PDB entry 7C8I | X-ray diffraction, 2.50 A resolution | chains E and F of the 8 polymer chains in the assembly

# Chain E (and F)
Molecule: Xylulose-5-phosphate/fructose-6-phosphate phosphoketolase
Source organism: Bifidobacterium longum
Notes: EC 4.1.2.22; chain F of this document is another copy of the same molecule, construct and numbering; everything in this record applies to it too
UniProtKB: Q6R2Q7 (Q6R2Q7_BIFLN); residues 1-825 here = UniProt positions 1-825
Sequence (831 residues; numbered 1 to 831; the number before each row is that of its first residue):
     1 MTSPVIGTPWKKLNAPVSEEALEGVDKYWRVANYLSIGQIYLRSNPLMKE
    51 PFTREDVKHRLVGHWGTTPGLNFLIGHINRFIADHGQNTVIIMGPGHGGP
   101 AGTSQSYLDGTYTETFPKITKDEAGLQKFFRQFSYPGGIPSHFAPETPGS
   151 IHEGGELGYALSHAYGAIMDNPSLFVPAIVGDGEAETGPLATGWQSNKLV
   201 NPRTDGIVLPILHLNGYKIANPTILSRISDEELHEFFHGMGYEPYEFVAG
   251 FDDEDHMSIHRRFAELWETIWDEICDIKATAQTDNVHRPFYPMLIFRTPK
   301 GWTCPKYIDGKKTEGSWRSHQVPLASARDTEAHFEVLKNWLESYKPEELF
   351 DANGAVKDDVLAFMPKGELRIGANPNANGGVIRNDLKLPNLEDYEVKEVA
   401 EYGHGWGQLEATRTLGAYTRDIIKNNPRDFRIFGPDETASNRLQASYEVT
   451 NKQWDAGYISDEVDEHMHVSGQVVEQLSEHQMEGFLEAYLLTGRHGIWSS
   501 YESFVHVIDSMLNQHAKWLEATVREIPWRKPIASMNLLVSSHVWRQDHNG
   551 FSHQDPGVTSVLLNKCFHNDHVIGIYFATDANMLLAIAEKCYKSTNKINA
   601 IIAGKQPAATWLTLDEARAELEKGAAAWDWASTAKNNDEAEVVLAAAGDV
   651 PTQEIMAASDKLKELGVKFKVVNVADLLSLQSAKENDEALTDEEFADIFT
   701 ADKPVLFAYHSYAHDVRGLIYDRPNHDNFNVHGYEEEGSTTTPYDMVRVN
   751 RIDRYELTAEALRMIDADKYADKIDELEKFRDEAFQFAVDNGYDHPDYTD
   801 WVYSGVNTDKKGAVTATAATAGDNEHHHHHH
Not modelled in the structure: 1, 811-831
Construct notes: expression tag (826-831)
Ion coordination: Ca2+: Asp182, Asn215, Tyr217 (together with thiamine diphosphate)
Residues lining bound ligands:
  - phosphoenolpyruvate (PEP), molecule 1: His64, Ile219, His320, Gln321
  - phosphoenolpyruvate (PEP), molecule 2: Ser440, Arg442, Tyr501, His548, Asn549, Lys605
  - thiamine diphosphate (TPP), molecule 1: Thr67, Pro95, His97, Gly155, Glu156, Leu157, Gly181, Asp182, Gly183, Glu184, His213, Asn215, Tyr217, Lys218, Ile219, Thr223, Lys300, His320
  - thiamine diphosphate (TPP), molecule 2: Pro435, Asp436, Glu437, Leu477, Glu479, Tyr501, Phe504, Val507, His553

# Interface between chain E and chain F
Contacting residue pairs (247):
  His59(E) with Asn791(F), hydrogen bond (side chain-backbone); Tyr793(F)
  Arg60(E) with Arg545(F); Asp547(F), salt bridge; Thr741(F), hydrogen bond (side chain-backbone)
  Val62(E) with His548(F); Thr740(F)
  His64(E) with Asn549(F)
  Arg131(E) with Asp790(F)
  Ser134(E) with Thr740(F)
  Tyr135(E) with Thr740(F); Ala788(F); Val789(F), hydrogen bond (side chain-backbone); Asp790(F); Asn791(F); Gly792(F), hydrogen bond (side chain-backbone)
  Pro136(E) with Thr741(F); Thr742(F); Ala788(F); Val789(F)
  Ile139(E) with Thr740(F)
  Pro140(E) with Thr740(F)
  Ser141(E) with His548(F); Asn549(F), hydrogen bond (side chain-backbone); Thr740(F)
  His142(E) with Asn549(F); His553(F)
  Glu153(E) with Ser552(F), hydrogen bond
  Gly155(E) with Phe504(F); Ser552(F); His553(F)
  Glu156(E) with Phe504(F); Val507(F)
  Gly183(E) with Leu477(F)
  Glu186(E) with Thr192(F), hydrogen bond (backbone-side chain); Gln476(F), hydrogen bond (backbone-side chain); Leu477(F), hydrogen bond (side chain-backbone); Ser478(F)
  Thr187(E) with Leu477(F), hydrogen bond (backbone-backbone)
  Gly188(E) with Gly188(F); Pro189(F); Thr192(F)
  Ala191(E) with Ala191(F), hydrophobic; Thr192(F)
  Thr192(E) with Glu186(F), hydrogen bond (side chain-backbone); Thr187(F); Gly188(F); Ala191(F)
  Gln195(E) with Phe236(F)
  Lys198(E) with Ile224(F); Ile228(F)
  Tyr217(E) with Ile459(F); Val463(F)
  Lys218(E) with Asp436(F); Leu477(F)
  Ile219(E) with Asp436(F), hydrogen bond (backbone-side chain); Tyr501(F)
  Ala220(E) with Asp436(F), hydrogen bond (backbone-side chain); Lys452(F), hydrogen bond (backbone-side chain)
  Asn221(E) with Asp436(F), hydrogen bond; Lys452(F), hydrogen bond; Glu475(F), hydrogen bond
  Pro222(E) with Trp454(F); Met467(F), hydrophobic
  Thr223(E) with Trp454(F)
  Ile224(E) with Lys198(F); Trp454(F)
  Arg227(E) with Trp454(F); Ala456(F); Gly457(F), hydrogen bond (side chain-backbone); Tyr458(F); Ile459(F); Val463(F); Asp464(F), salt bridge
  Ile228(E) with Lys198(F); Arg288(F)
  Glu232(E) with His238(F); Gly239(F); Gly241(F); Arg288(F), salt bridge; Phe290(F)
  Glu235(E) with Glu235(F); His238(F), salt bridge; Gly239(F)
  Phe236(E) with Gln195(F); Phe236(F), hydrophobic; Gly239(F); Met240(F), hydrophobic
  His238(E) with Glu235(F), salt bridge
  Gly239(E) with Glu232(F); Glu235(F)
  Met240(E) with Phe236(F), hydrophobic
  Gly241(E) with Glu232(F)
  Arg288(E) with Ile228(F); Glu232(F), salt bridge
  Phe290(E) with Glu232(F)
  Tyr307(E) with Glu462(F), hydrogen bond
  Lys312(E) with Glu462(F); Val463(F)
  Gly315(E) with Val463(F)
  Ser316(E) with Val463(F)
  Trp317(E) with Val463(F), hydrogen bond (side chain-backbone); Glu465(F)
  Arg318(E) with Glu462(F); Glu465(F), salt bridge
  Asp436(E) with Lys218(F); Ile219(F), hydrogen bond (side chain-backbone); Ala220(F), hydrogen bond (side chain-backbone); Asn221(F), hydrogen bond
  Lys452(E) with Ala220(F), hydrogen bond (side chain-backbone); Asn221(F), hydrogen bond
  Trp454(E) with Pro222(F); Thr223(F); Ile224(F), hydrophobic
  Ala456(E) with Arg227(F)
  Gly457(E) with Arg227(F), hydrogen bond (backbone-backbone)
  Ile459(E) with Tyr217(F); Arg227(F)
  Glu462(E) with Tyr307(F), hydrogen bond; Lys312(F); Arg318(F), hydrogen bond (backbone-side chain)
  Val463(E) with Tyr217(F); Arg227(F); Gly315(F); Ser316(F); Trp317(F), hydrogen bond (backbone-side chain)
  Asp464(E) with Arg227(F), salt bridge
  Glu465(E) with Trp317(F); Arg318(F), salt bridge
  Met467(E) with Pro222(F)
  Glu475(E) with Asn221(F), hydrogen bond
  Gln476(E) with Glu186(F), hydrogen bond (side chain-backbone)
  Leu477(E) with Leu157(F), hydrophobic; Gly183(F); Glu186(F), hydrogen bond (backbone-side chain); Thr187(F), hydrogen bond (backbone-backbone); Lys218(F)
  Ser478(E) with Glu186(F); Gly188(F)
  His480(E) with His480(F)
  Tyr501(E) with Ile219(F)
  Phe504(E) with Gly155(F); Glu156(F)
  His506(E) with Ser510(F); Asn513(F)
  Val507(E) with Glu156(F); Val507(F); Ser510(F)
  Asp509(E) with Asp509(F)
  Ser510(E) with His506(F); Val507(F)
  Asn513(E) with His506(F); Asp555(F), hydrogen bond
  Gln514(E) with Ser552(F), hydrogen bond (side chain-backbone)
  Lys517(E) with Phe551(F); Gln554(F), hydrogen bond (side chain-backbone); Tyr734(F); Glu736(F), salt bridge
  Glu520(E) with Phe551(F); Glu736(F)
  Arg524(E) with Glu736(F), hydrogen bond (side chain-backbone); Glu737(F), salt bridge
  Arg545(E) with Arg60(F)
  Asp547(E) with Arg60(F), salt bridge
  His548(E) with Val62(F); Ser141(F)
  Asn549(E) with His64(F); Ser141(F); His142(F), hydrogen bond (backbone-side chain)
  Phe551(E) with Lys517(F); Glu520(F)
  Ser552(E) with Glu153(F), hydrogen bond; Gly155(F); Gln514(F), hydrogen bond (backbone-side chain)
  His553(E) with His142(F); Gly155(F)
  Gln554(E) with Lys517(F), hydrogen bond (backbone-side chain)
  Asp555(E) with Asn513(F); Lys565(F), salt bridge
  Gly557(E) with Asn564(F)
  Ser560(E) with Asn564(F), hydrogen bond
  Val561(E) with Val561(F), hydrophobic
  Leu563(E) with His714(F)
  Asn564(E) with Ser560(F), hydrogen bond; Tyr712(F); Glu736(F)
  Lys565(E) with Asp555(F), salt bridge; Tyr712(F), hydrogen bond; Glu736(F), salt bridge
  Phe567(E) with Tyr712(F), hydrophobic; Glu735(F); Glu736(F)
  His568(E) with Glu735(F); Glu737(F), salt bridge
  Glu685(E) with Arg717(F), salt bridge
  Tyr712(E) with Asn564(F), hydrogen bond (side chain-backbone); Lys565(F), hydrogen bond; Phe567(F), hydrophobic
  His714(E) with Leu563(F); His714(F); Asp715(F), hydrogen bond (side chain-backbone); Gly718(F); Leu719(F)
  Asp715(E) with His714(F), hydrogen bond (backbone-side chain)
  Arg717(E) with Glu685(F), salt bridge; Tyr721(F), hydrogen bond
  Gly718(E) with His714(F); Arg717(F); Gly718(F)
  Leu719(E) with His714(F)
  Tyr721(E) with Arg717(F), hydrogen bond
  His726(E) with Asp727(F), salt bridge
  Asp727(E) with His726(F), salt bridge; Asp727(F)
  Tyr734(E) with Lys517(F)
  Glu735(E) with Phe567(F)
  Glu736(E) with Lys517(F), salt bridge; Glu520(F); Arg524(F), hydrogen bond (backbone-side chain); Asn564(F); Lys565(F), salt bridge; Phe567(F)
  Glu737(E) with Arg524(F), salt bridge; His568(F), salt bridge
  Thr740(E) with Val62(F); Ser134(F); Tyr135(F); Ile139(F); Pro140(F); Ser141(F)
  Thr741(E) with Arg60(F), hydrogen bond (backbone-side chain); Pro136(F)
  Thr742(E) with Arg60(F); Pro136(F)
  Pro743(E) with Arg60(F)
  Ala788(E) with Tyr135(F); Pro136(F)
  Val789(E) with Tyr135(F), hydrogen bond (backbone-side chain); Pro136(F)
  Asp790(E) with Arg43(F), hydrogen bond (backbone-side chain); Tyr135(F)
  Asn791(E) with Arg43(F), hydrogen bond (backbone-side chain); His59(F), hydrogen bond (backbone-side chain); Tyr135(F)
  Gly792(E) with His59(F); Tyr135(F), hydrogen bond (backbone-side chain)
  Tyr793(E) with His59(F)
Other interface residues (no listed pair), chain E (127 interface residues in all): Gly137, Leu157, Tyr159, Glu184, Pro189, Leu225, Ser229, Tyr458, Ser503, Ala521, Phe785
Other interface residues (no listed pair), chain F (127 interface residues in all): Gly137, Tyr159, Glu184, Leu199, Leu225, Ser229, Ala521, Gly557, Pro743, Phe785

# Summary
The chain E/chain F interface involves 127 residues from each chain, with 57 hydrogen bonds and 24 salt
bridges. Polar pairs include Arg60(E)-Asp547(F), Arg227(E)-Asp464(F) and Glu232(E)-Arg288(F). Bound to chain
E: phosphoenolpyruvate and thiamine diphosphate. Asp182(E), Asn215(E) and Tyr217(E) form the Ca2+ site.
Chain E and chain F are both Xylulose-5-phosphate/fructose-6-phosphate phosphoketolase (Bifidobacterium
longum); the structure, Ambient temperature structure of Bifidobacgterium longum phosphoketolase with thiamine
diphosphate and phosphoenol pyuruvate, was determined by X-ray diffraction, deposited together with 7C8H.
